Entry 7QZD (X-ray diffraction, 2.20 A resolution); this record covers chains A and B of the 3 polymer chains in the assembly.

[Chain A (and B)]
Molecule: Resistance protein Pikp-1
Source organism: Oryza sativa Japonica Group
Notes: chain B of this document is another copy of the same molecule, construct and numbering; everything in this record applies to it too
UniProtKB: E9KPB5 (E9KPB5_ORYSJ); numbering as in UniProt (aligned over 186-263)
Chain sequence (80 residues; each row starts with the number of its first residue):
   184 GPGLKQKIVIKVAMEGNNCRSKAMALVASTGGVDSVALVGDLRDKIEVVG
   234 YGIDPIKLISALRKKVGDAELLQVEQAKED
Unresolved in the structure: 184-186, 260-263 (chain B: 184-186, 199)
Differences from the reference sequence: expression tag (184-185); engineered mutation E258 (Ser in E9KPB5), K261 (Asn in E9KPB5), E262 (Lys in E9KPB5)
From the paper describing this entry:
  - mutagenesis - S258E/N261K/K262E: increased signaling with Avr-Pik
  - mutagenesis - D224A/N261K/K262E, D224K/N261K/K262E: unchanged signaling in response to AVR-PikC
  - mutagenesis - D224K/N261K/K262E: decreased signaling in response to AVR-PikD
  - mutagenesis - D224A/N261K/K262E: decreased signaling

[How chain A and chain B interact]
Pairs across the interface (28; chain A residue first):
  R203(A) - A211(B)  hydrogen bond (side chain-backbone)
  R203(A) - S212(B)
  R203(A) - T213(B)  hydrogen bond (side chain-backbone)
  R203(A) - V216(B)  hydrogen bond (side chain-backbone)
  S204(A) - S212(B)  hydrogen bond (side chain-backbone)
  M207(A) - A211(B)
  A208(A) - A208(B)
  A208(A) - S212(B)
  A211(A) - M207(B)
  A211(A) - A208(B)
  A211(A) - A211(B)  hydrophobic
  S212(A) - S204(B)  hydrogen bond (backbone-side chain)
  S212(A) - A208(B)
  V216(A) - L221(B)
  D217(A) - M207(B)
  D217(A) - A220(B)
  D217(A) - L221(B)  hydrogen bond (backbone-backbone)
  D217(A) - R226(B)  salt bridge
  S218(A) - V219(B)
  S218(A) - A220(B)
  V219(A) - S218(B)
  V219(A) - V219(B)  hydrogen bond (backbone-backbone)
  A220(A) - D217(B)
  A220(A) - S218(B)
  L221(A) - V216(B)
  L221(A) - D217(B)  hydrogen bond (backbone-backbone)
  R226(A) - V216(B)
  R226(A) - D217(B)  salt bridge
Also at the interface, not in a pair above, chain B (15 interface residues in all): G214, G215

[In short]
13 residues of chain A and 15 residues of chain B are in contact, with 8 hydrogen bonds and 2 salt bridges.
Polar contacts include D217(A)-R226(B), R203(A)-A211(B) and R203(A)-T213(B). The paper reports that
S258E/N261K/K262E of chain A increase signaling with Avr-Pik; D224K/N261K/K262E of chain A reduce signaling in
response to AVR-PikD.
Chain A and chain B are both Resistance protein Pikp-1 (Oryza sativa Japonica Group); the structure, Complex
of rice blast (Magnaporthe oryzae) effector protein AVR-PikF with an engineered HMA domain of Pikp-1 ..., was
determined by X-ray diffraction, deposited together with 7QPX.
